Entry 8UF0 (electron microscopy, 2.02 A resolution); this record covers chains A and B.

== Chain A ==
Molecule: T33-ml23-redesigned-CutA-fold
Source organism: synthetic construct
Sequence (101 residues; each row starts with the number of its first residue):
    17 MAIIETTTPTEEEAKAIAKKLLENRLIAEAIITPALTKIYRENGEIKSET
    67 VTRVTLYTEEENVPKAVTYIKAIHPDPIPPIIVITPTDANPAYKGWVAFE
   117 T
Unresolved in the structure: 17

== Chain B ==
Molecule: T33-ml23-redesigned-tandem-BMC-T-fold
Source organism: synthetic construct
Sequence (205 residues; row label = number of the first residue in the row):
     1 MHHHHHHGGSHHWGGDPERPALGILELSSYARGVKVADAALKAAPVKLLK
    51 CEPVEPGRALIMLLGEPEDVAKAMIAALDVAGLGSGNLIDYALIPEIHPQ
   101 LLPFLKEYKKSEPIKDPNKAIIVAEVSTVAAAIEAADVALRLANVELTSM
   151 RLAEHIGGRASFTLIGDKEDVEKAARAIRGVAGERLLDLEIIEKPVEALI
   201 GNEFF
Unresolved in the structure: 1-15, 204-205

== Interface between chain A and chain B ==
Contacting residue pairs - 12 pairs, chain A then chain B:
  Lys-36(A) / Glu-68(B)  salt bridge
  Pro-80(A) / Leu-83(B)  hydrophobic
  Pro-80(A) / Tyr-91(B)
  Lys-81(A) / Ile-75(B)
  Lys-81(A) / Asp-79(B)  salt bridge
  Thr-84(A) / Leu-93(B)
  Tyr-85(A) / Glu-68(B)  hydrogen bond
  Lys-87(A) / Leu-93(B)  hydrogen bond (side chain-backbone)
  Lys-87(A) / Pro-95(B)
  Ala-88(A) / Pro-67(B)
  Ala-88(A) / Ala-71(B)  hydrophobic
  Ile-89(A) / Glu-68(B)
Also at the interface, not in a pair above, chain A (9 interface residues in all): Ile-94
Also at the interface, not in a pair above, chain B (15 interface residues in all): Lys-72, Met-74, Leu-78, Glu-134, Arg-141, Leu-142

== Summary ==
Chain A and chain B form an interface of 9 and 15 residues respectively; the contacts include 2 hydrogen bonds
and 2 salt bridges. Polar pairs include Lys-36(A)/Glu-68(B), Lys-81(A)/Asp-79(B) and Tyr-85(A)/Glu-68(B).
Here chain A is T33-ml23-redesigned-CutA-fold and chain B is T33-ml23-redesigned-tandem-BMC-T-fold, both from
synthetic construct. Entry 8UF0 (T33-ml23 - Designed Tetrahedral Protein Cage Using Machine Learning
Algorithms) was determined by electron microscopy, deposited together with 8UI2, 8UJA, 8UKM, 8UMP, 8UMR and
8UN1.
